9PDD - chains C and G of the 11 polymer chains in the assembly; structure by electron microscopy, 4.16 A resolution (low resolution: residue-level contacts below are approximate; hydrogen-bond / salt-bridge calls are withheld).

# Chain C
Protein: Vesicle-fusing ATPase
Organism: Cricetulus griseus
Notes: EC 3.6.4.6
UniProtKB: P18708 (NSF_CRIGR); residue numbers follow UniProt; this construct covers 1-744
Amino-acid sequence (747 residues; row label = number of the first residue in the row; numbers below 1 keep their minus sign (Gly-2 is residue -2)):
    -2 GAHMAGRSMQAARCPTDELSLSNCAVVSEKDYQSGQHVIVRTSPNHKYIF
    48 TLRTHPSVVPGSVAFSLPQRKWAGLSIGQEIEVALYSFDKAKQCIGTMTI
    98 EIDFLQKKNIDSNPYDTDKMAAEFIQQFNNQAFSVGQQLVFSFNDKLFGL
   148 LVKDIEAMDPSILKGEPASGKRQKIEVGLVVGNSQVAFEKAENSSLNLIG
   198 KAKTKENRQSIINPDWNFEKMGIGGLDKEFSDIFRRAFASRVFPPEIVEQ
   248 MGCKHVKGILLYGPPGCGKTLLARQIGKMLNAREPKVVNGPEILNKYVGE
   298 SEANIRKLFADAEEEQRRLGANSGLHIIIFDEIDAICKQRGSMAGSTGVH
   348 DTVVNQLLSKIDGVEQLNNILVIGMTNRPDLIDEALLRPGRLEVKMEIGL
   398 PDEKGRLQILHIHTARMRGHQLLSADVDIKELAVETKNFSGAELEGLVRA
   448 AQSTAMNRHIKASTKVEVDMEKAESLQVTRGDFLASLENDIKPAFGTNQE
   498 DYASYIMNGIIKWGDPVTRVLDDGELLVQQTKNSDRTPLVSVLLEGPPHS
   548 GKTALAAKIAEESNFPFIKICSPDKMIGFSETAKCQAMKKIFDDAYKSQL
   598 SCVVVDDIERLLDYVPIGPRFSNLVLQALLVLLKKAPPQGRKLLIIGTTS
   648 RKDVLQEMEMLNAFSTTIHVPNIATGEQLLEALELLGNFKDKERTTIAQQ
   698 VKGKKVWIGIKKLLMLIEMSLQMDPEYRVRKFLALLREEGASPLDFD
Disordered / not traced: -2 to 0, 157-168, 741-744
Construct notes: expression tag (-2 to 0)
Ligand contacts:
  - ADP (adenosine-5'-diphosphate): Gly219, Ile220, Gly221, Leu223, Gly263, Cys264, Gly265, Lys266, Thr267, Leu268, Ile406, His410, Gly438, Ala439, Glu442
  - ATP (adenosine-5'-triphosphate): Met504, Asn505, Gly506, Ile507, Ile508, Trp510, Val514, Pro545, His546, Gly548, Lys549, Thr550, Ala551, Leu552, Asp604, Ile707, Lys708, Leu711
Curated features (UniProtKB/Swiss-Prot):
  - binding site (ATP): Asn505 to Trp510, Pro545 to Leu552
  - binding site (Mg(2+)): Thr550
  - modified residue: Lys105 (N6-acetyllysine), Ser207 (Phosphoserine), Tyr259 (Phosphotyrosine), Ser569 (Phosphoserine)
Reported in the primary citation:
  - binding site for Unknown SNARE protein (chain G): Tyr294
  - binding site for phosphate ion: Glu329
  - mutagenesis - I209N: decreased catalytic activity on ternary SNARE complexes (citing earlier work)
  - mutagenesis - I209N: unchanged catalytic activity on binary SNARE complexes (citing earlier work)
  - post-translational modification sites: Ser207 (citing earlier work)

# Chain G
Protein: Unknown SNARE protein
Organism: Rattus norvegicus
Amino-acid sequence (13 residues; numbered 1 to 13; the number before each row is that of its first residue; X marks 13 residues of unknown identity (built as UNK)):
     1 XXXXXXXXXXXXX

# Interface between chain C and chain G
Chain C residues in contact with chain G, 5 residues: Lys293, Tyr294, Val295, Ser343, Thr344

# Summary
No residue of chain C is in contact with chain G. Chain C binds ATP and ADP. UniProt lists 14 ATP-binding
residues and Mg2+-binding residue Thr550(C) on chain C. The paper reports a binding site for Unknown SNARE
protein (chain G) at Tyr294(C); I209N of chain C reduces catalytic activity on ternary SNARE complexes.
Here chain C is Vesicle-fusing ATPase (Cricetulus griseus) and chain G is Unknown SNARE protein (Rattus
norvegicus). Entry 9PDD (22bin20S complex (NSF-alphaSNAP-2:2 syntaxin-1a:SNAP-25), hydrolyzing, class 29) was
determined by electron microscopy (same publication as 9OJR, 9OJU, 9OJZ, 9OK3, 9OK5, 9OKC and 17 further
entries).
